5WWS - chains C and A; structure by X-ray diffraction, 3.25 A resolution.

== Chain C ==
Molecule: tRNA
Sequence (75 nucleotides; numbered 1 to 76; 1 number in that range is skipped by the numbering (no residue carries it; nothing is unmodelled there); the number before each row is that of its first residue):
     1 GAGGGUAUAGCUCAGG
    18 GGUAGAGCAUUUGACUGCAGAUCAAGAGGUCCCUGGUUCAAAUCCAGGUG
    68 CCCUCUCCA
Not modelled in the structure: 1, 34-35
Residues lining bound ligands: S-adenosylmethionine (SAM): U71, C72, U73

== Chain A ==
Molecule: Putative methyltransferase NSUN6
Organism: Homo sapiens
Notes: EC 2.1.1.-
Reference sequence: Q8TEA1 (NSUN6_HUMAN); residue numbers follow UniProt; this construct covers 1-469
Amino-acid sequence (477 residues; each row starts with the number of its first residue):
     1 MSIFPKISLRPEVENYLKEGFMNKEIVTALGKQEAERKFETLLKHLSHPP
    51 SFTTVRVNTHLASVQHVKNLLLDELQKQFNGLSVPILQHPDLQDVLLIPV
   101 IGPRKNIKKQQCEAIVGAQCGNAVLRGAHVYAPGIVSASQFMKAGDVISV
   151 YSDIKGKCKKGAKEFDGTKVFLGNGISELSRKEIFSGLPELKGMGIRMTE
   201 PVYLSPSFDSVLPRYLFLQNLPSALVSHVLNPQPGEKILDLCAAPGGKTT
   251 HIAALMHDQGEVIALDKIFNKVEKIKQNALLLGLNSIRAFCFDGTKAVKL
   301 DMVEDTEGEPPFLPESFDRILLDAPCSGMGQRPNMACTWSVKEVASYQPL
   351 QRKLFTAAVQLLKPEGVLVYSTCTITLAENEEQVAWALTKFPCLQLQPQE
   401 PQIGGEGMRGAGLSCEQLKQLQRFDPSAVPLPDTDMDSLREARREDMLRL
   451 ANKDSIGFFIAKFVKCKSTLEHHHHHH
Not modelled in the structure: 1, 304-308, 467-477
Sequence notes: expression tag (470-477)
UniProt features mapped onto this chain:
  - active site: Cys373 (Nucleophile)
  - binding site (S-adenosyl-L-methionine): Cys242 to Lys248, Asp266, Asp293, Asp323
  - modified residue: Lys419 (N6-acetyllysine)
Residues lining bound ligands: S-adenosylmethionine (SAM): Leu241, Cys242, Ala243, Ala244, Pro245, Gly246, Gly247, Lys248, Asp266, Lys267, Ile268, Lys271, Phe292, Asp293, Gly294, Thr295, Asp323, Ala324, Pro325, Leu350, Leu354
What the authors report for this chain:
  - mutagenesis - D266A, K271A, D293A, D323A: abolished binding to S-adenosylmethionine
  - binding site for S-adenosylmethionine: Gly246, Gly247, Lys248
  - mutagenesis - K248A (6-fold): decreased binding to S-adenosylmethionine
  - mutagenesis - Y131A, D293A: abolished catalytic activity on tRNACys
  - mutagenesis - R126A, K159A, K160A, R181A, L218A, N220A: decreased catalytic activity on tRNACys
  - mutagenesis - S223A: unchanged catalytic activity on tRNACys
  - mutagenesis - K159A/R181A, K160A/R181A, D266A, K271A, D323A, C373A, F458A: abolished catalytic activity
  - mutagenesis - F141A: unchanged catalytic activity on tRNA
  - mutagenesis - F141A (2.6-fold): decreased binding to tRNACys
  - mutagenesis - K248A: abolished catalytic activity on SAM
  - mutagenesis - C326D (39-fold), C326N (26-fold), C326S (26-fold): decreased catalytic activity
  - mutagenesis - D266A, K271A, D293A, D323A: abolished binding to SAM
  - mutagenesis - K248A (6-fold): decreased binding to SAM

== How chain C and chain A interact ==
Contacting residue pairs - 86 pairs, chain C then chain A:
  A2(C) with Pro349(A), base contact; Arg352(A), hydrogen bond to the base; Trp386(A), base contact
  G3(C) with Lys267(A), base contact; Ser346(A), hydrogen bond to the sugar; Tyr347(A), base contact; Pro349(A), sugar contact; Leu350(A), base contact; Lys353(A), salt bridge to the phosphate
  G4(C) with Lys342(A), phosphate contact; Glu343(A), sugar contact; Ser346(A), sugar contact
  G5(C) with Lys342(A), phosphate contact; Glu343(A), hydrogen bond to the sugar
  G10(C) with Leu188(A), sugar contact
  C11(C) with Leu188(A), sugar contact
  U12(C) with Lys159(A), base contact; Lys160(A), hydrogen bond to the sugar
  C13(C) with Lys159(A), sugar contact
  A23(C) with Lys159(A), hydrogen bond to the base
  G24(C) with Lys160(A), hydrogen bond to the base; Ala162(A), sugar contact
  C25(C) with Gly161(A), sugar contact; Arg181(A), hydrogen bond to the phosphate
  A26(C) with Arg181(A), salt bridge to the phosphate; Phe185(A), sugar contact; Ser186(A), phosphate contact; Gly187(A), hydrogen bond to the sugar
  U27(C) with Ser186(A), hydrogen bond to the phosphate
  G37(C) with Lys182(A), phosphate contact
  A38(C) with Gln140(A), sugar contact; Phe141(A), base contact
  U39(C) with Gln140(A), phosphate contact
  C69(C) with Ile268(A), phosphate contact
  C70(C) with Ile268(A), phosphate contact; Lys271(A), phosphate contact; Cys326(A), sugar contact; Trp339(A), sugar contact; Tyr347(A), hydrogen bond to the sugar
  U71(C) with Gln119(A), base contact; Pro325(A), phosphate contact; Cys326(A), phosphate contact; Gln331(A), base contact; Trp339(A), base contact
  C72(C) with Asn220(A), hydrogen bond to the phosphate; Ser223(A), hydrogen bond to the base; Ala244(A), phosphate contact; Pro245(A), phosphate contact; Lys248(A), hydrogen bond to the base; Asp323(A), hydrogen bond to the base; Ala324(A), hydrogen bond to the base; Cys326(A), base contact; Ser371(A), hydrogen bond to the base; Thr372(A), base contact; Cys373(A), base contact; Phe458(A), base contact
  U73(C) with Phe52(A), base contact; Thr53(A), base contact; Thr54(A), hydrogen bond to the base; Arg126(A), hydrogen bond to the base; Leu218(A), sugar contact; Gln219(A), base contact; Asn220(A), hydrogen bond to the phosphate; Ser223(A), hydrogen bond to the phosphate
  C74(C) with Ala123(A), sugar contact; Arg126(A), hydrogen bond to the base; Gly127(A), hydrogen bond to the base; Ala128(A), base contact; Pro206(A), hydrogen bond to the base; Ser207(A), base contact; Phe208(A), hydrogen bond to the base; Asp209(A), base contact; Leu218(A), base contact
  C75(C) with Tyr131(A), stacking on the base; Pro133(A), phosphate contact; Lys192(A), hydrogen bond to the sugar; Gly193(A), hydrogen bond to the base; Asp209(A), hydrogen bond to the base
  A76(C) with Cys120(A), sugar contact; Ala123(A), base contact; Ala128(A), base contact; His129(A), hydrogen bond to the base; Tyr131(A), hydrogen bond to the base; Pro133(A), sugar contact; Gly134(A), base contact; Lys192(A), salt bridge to the phosphate
Also at the interface, not in a pair above, chain A (68 interface residues in all): Val130, Cys158, Lys163, Asn270, Ser327, Gly328, Gln348, Ile456

== Overview ==
The interface between chain C and chain A involves 24 residues on one side and 68 on the other, with 29
hydrogen bonds, 3 salt bridges and 1 aromatic stacking contact. Among the polar pairs are A2(C)-Arg352(A),
A23(C)-Lys159(A) and G24(C)-Lys160(A). From the paper: a binding site for S-adenosylmethionine at Gly246(A),
Gly247(A) and Lys248(A); K159A/R181A, K160A/R181A and D266A of chain A, among others, abolish catalytic
activity; 21 substitutions were tested in all.
Here chain C is tRNA and chain A is Putative methyltransferase NSUN6 (Homo sapiens). Entry 5WWS (Crystal
structure of human NSun6/tRNA/SAM) was determined by X-ray diffraction, deposited together with 5WWQ, 5WWR and
5WWT.
